PDB entry 6ERE | X-ray diffraction, 2.25 A resolution | chains B and C

[Chain B]
Molecule: colicin
From: Escherichia coli
Chain sequence (134 residues; numbered 1 to 134; the number before each row is that of its first residue):
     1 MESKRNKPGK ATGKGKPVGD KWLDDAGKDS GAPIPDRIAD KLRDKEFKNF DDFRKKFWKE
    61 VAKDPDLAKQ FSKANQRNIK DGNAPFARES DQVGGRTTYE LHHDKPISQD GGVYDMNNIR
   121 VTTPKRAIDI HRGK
Not modelled in the structure: 1-3, 130-134

[Chain C]
Molecule: Immunity
From: Escherichia coli
Chain sequence (95 residues; each row starts with the number of its first residue):
     1 MELKHSISDY TEAEFLEFVK DIFRLSRPQD NDLQIKLVLE FKRLTEHPDG SDLIYYPRSD
    61 REDSPEGIVK EIKEWRAANG KSGFKQGLEH HHHHH
Not modelled in the structure: 1, 89-95
Reported in the primary citation:
  - conformationally variable residues (side-chain flip): N31, Q34

[Chain B / chain C interface]
Pairs across the interface (39):
  S72(B) - Y55(C)  hydrogen bond (side chain-backbone)
  S72(B) - P57(C)
  S72(B) - D63(C)
  K73(B) - D63(C)  hydrogen bond (backbone-side chain)
  A74(B) - F23(C)
  A74(B) - I54(C)  hydrophobic
  A74(B) - Y55(C)  hydrophobic
  N75(B) - Y55(C)
  N75(B) - Y56(C)
  R77(B) - F23(C)
  R77(B) - S26(C)
  N78(B) - S26(C)
  N78(B) - Q34(C)  hydrogen bond
  N78(B) - Y55(C)
  D81(B) - S26(C)  hydrogen bond
  D81(B) - R27(C)
  D81(B) - P28(C)
  G82(B) - P28(C)
  N83(B) - S26(C)  hydrogen bond (side chain-backbone)
  N83(B) - P28(C)
  N83(B) - N31(C)  hydrogen bond
  N83(B) - Q34(C)
  F86(B) - Q34(C)
  F86(B) - I35(C)  hydrophobic
  F86(B) - V38(C)  hydrophobic
  F86(B) - S51(C)
  F86(B) - Y55(C)  hydrophobic
  F86(B) - Y56(C)  hydrogen bond (backbone-side chain)
  A87(B) - Y56(C)
  R88(B) - D52(C)
  R88(B) - Y56(C)
  E89(B) - K42(C)  salt bridge
  E89(B) - D49(C)
  E89(B) - G50(C)
  E89(B) - S51(C)  hydrogen bond (side chain-backbone)
  E89(B) - D52(C)  hydrogen bond (backbone-side chain)
  Q92(B) - S51(C)  hydrogen bond
  T97(B) - I35(C)
  Y99(B) - Y56(C)
Also at the interface, not in a pair above, chain C (20 interface residues in all): R24, L25
Interface features reported in the paper:
  - interface residues, chain B: N83(B), T97(B) (proposed by the authors, not directly observed)
  - interface residues, chain C: N31(C), I35(C), V38(C) (proposed by the authors, not directly observed)

[In short]
Chain B and chain C form an interface of 16 and 20 residues respectively; the contacts include 10 hydrogen
bonds and 1 salt bridge. Polar pairs include E89(B)-K42(C), S72(B)-Y55(C) and K73(B)-D63(C). The paper reports
interface residues N83(B), T97(B) and N31(C) among others; conformational variability at N31(C) and Q34(C).
Chain B is colicin and chain C is Immunity, both from Escherichia coli; the structure, Crystal structure of a
computationally designed colicin endonuclease and immunity pair colEdes3/Imdes3, was determined by X-ray
diffraction together with 6ER6 from the same study.
